9AYF - chains H and B of the 6 polymer chains in the assembly; structure by electron microscopy, 3.60 A resolution.

# Chain H
Protein: Single-chain antibody fragment scFv16
Organism: Mus musculus
Notes: antibody fragment or engineered binder
Sequence (297 residues; numbered -17 to 279; the number before each row is that of its first residue; numbers below 1 keep their minus sign (Met-17 is residue -17)):
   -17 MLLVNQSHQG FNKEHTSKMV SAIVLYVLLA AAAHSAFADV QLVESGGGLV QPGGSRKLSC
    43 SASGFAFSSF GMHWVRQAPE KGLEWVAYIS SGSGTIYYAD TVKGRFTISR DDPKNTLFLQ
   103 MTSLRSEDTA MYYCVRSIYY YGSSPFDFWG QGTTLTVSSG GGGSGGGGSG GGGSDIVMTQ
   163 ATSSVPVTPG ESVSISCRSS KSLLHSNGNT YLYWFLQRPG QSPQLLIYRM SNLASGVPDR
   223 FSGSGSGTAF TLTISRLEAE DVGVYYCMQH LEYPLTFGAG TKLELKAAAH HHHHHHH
Not modelled in the structure: -17 to 20, 141-155, 268-279
Disulfide bonds: Cys42-Cys116, Cys179-Cys249

# Chain B
Protein: Guanine nucleotide-binding protein G(I)/G(S)/G(T) subunit beta-1
Organism: Homo sapiens
UniProtKB: P62873 (GBB1_HUMAN); residues 2-340 here = UniProt positions 2-340
Sequence (348 residues; each row starts with the number of its first residue; numbers below 1 keep their minus sign (Met-7 is residue -7)):
    -7 MDYKDDDDKS ELDQLRQEAE QLKNQIRDAR KACADATLSQ ITNNIDPVGR IQMRTRRTLR
    53 GHLAKIYAMH WGTDSRLLVS ASQDGKLIIW DSYTTNKVHA IPLRSSWVMT CAYAPSGNYV
   113 ACGGLDNICS IYNLKTREGN VRVSRELAGH TGYLSCCRFL DDNQIVTSSG DTTCALWDIE
   173 TGQQTTTFTG HTGDVMSLSL APDTRLFVSG ACDASAKLWD VREGMCRQTF TGHESDINAI
   233 CFFPNGNAFA TGSDDATCRL FDLRADQELM TYSHDNIICG ITSVSFSKSG RLLLAGYDDF
   293 NCNVWDALKA DRAGVLAGHD NRVSCLGVTD DGMAVATGSW DSFLKIWN
Not modelled in the structure: -7 to 1
Sequence notes: initiating methionine (-7); expression tag (-6 to 1)
Swiss-Prot annotation at these positions:
  - modified residue: Ser2 (N-acetylserine), His266 (Phosphohistidine)
  - natural variant: Leu30 (L30F: In MRD42; uncertain significance), Arg52 (R52G: In MRD42), Gly64 (G64V: In MRD42), Asp76 (D76E: In MRD42; D76G: In MRD42), Gly77 (G77S: In MRD42), Lys78 (K78R: In MRD42), Ile80 (I80N: In MRD42; I80T: In MRD42), His91 (H91R: In MRD42; uncertain significance), Ala92 (A92T: In MRD42), Pro94 (P94S: In MRD42), Leu95 (L95P: In MRD42), Arg96 (R96L: In MRD42), 5 further natural variant entries in UniProt

# How chain H and chain B interact
Contacting residue pairs (10):
  Val22(H) - Arg129(B)
  Gly46(H) - Glu130(B)
  Phe47(H) - Glu130(B)
  Ala48(H) - Glu130(B)  hydrogen bond (backbone-backbone)
  Arg118(H) - Arg129(B)  hydrogen bond (side chain-backbone)
  Tyr122(H) - Val90(B)  hydrophobic
  Tyr123(H) - Asp66(B)
  Tyr123(H) - Arg68(B)
  Tyr123(H) - Leu69(B)  hydrophobic
  Ser217(H) - Arg129(B)  hydrogen bond
Also at the interface, not in a pair above, chain H (10 interface residues in all): Phe52, Ile120
Also at the interface, not in a pair above, chain B (9 interface residues in all): Asp83, His91, Gly131

# Overview
10 residues of chain H and 9 residues of chain B are in contact; the contacts include 3 hydrogen bonds. Among
the polar pairs are Arg118(H)-Arg129(B), Ser217(H)-Arg129(B) and Ala48(H)-Glu130(B).
Chain H is Single-chain antibody fragment scFv16 (Mus musculus) and chain B is Guanine nucleotide-binding
protein G(I)/G(S)/G(T) subunit beta-1 (Homo sapiens); the structure, Structure of human calcium-sensing
receptor in complex with Gi1 (miniGi1) protein in detergent, was determined by electron microscopy (same
publication as 9ASB, 9AVG, 9AVL and 9AXF).
